4KN7 - chains C and D of the 6 polymer chains in the assembly; structure by X-ray diffraction, 3.69 A resolution.

== Chain C ==
Protein: DNA-directed RNA polymerase subunit beta
Source organism: Escherichia coli
Notes: EC 2.7.7.6
Reference sequence: P0A8V2 (RPOB_ECOLI); residues 1-1342 here = UniProt positions 1-1342
Amino-acid sequence (1342 residues; row label = number of the first residue in the row):
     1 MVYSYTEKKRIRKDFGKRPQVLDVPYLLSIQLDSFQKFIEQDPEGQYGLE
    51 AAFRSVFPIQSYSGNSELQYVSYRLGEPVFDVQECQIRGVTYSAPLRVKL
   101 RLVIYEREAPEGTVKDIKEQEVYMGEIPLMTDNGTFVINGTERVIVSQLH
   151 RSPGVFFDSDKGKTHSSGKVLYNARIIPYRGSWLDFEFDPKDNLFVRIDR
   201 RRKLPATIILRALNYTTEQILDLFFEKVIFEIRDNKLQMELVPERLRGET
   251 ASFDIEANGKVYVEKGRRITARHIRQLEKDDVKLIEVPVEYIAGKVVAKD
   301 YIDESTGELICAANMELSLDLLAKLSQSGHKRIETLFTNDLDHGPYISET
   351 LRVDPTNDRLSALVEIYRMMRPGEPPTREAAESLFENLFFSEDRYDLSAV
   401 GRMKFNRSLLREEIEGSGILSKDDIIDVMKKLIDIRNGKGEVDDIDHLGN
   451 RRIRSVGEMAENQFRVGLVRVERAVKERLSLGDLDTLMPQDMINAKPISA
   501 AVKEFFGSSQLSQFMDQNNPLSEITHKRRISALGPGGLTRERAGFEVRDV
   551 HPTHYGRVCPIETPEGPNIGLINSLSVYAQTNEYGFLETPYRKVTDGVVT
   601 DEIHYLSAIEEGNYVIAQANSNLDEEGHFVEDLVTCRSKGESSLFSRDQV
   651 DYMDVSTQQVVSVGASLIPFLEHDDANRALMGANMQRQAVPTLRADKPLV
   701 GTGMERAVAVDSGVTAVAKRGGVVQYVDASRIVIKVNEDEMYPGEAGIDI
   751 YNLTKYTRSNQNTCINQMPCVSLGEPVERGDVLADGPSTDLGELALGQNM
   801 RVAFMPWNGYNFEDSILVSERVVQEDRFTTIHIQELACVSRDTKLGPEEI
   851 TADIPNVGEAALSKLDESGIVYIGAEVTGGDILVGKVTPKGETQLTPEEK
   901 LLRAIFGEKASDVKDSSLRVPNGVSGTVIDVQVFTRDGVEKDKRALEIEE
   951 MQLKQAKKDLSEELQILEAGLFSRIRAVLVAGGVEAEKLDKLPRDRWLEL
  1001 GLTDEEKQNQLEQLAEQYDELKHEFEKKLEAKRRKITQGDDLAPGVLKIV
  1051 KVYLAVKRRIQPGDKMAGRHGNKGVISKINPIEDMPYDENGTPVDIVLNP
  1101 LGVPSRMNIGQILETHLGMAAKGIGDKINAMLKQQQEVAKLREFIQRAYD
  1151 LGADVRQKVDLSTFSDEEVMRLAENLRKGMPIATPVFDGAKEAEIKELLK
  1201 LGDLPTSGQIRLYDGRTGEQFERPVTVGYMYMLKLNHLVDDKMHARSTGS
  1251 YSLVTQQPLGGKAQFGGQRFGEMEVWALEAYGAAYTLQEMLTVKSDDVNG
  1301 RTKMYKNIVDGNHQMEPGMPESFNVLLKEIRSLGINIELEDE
Not modelled in the structure: 1-7
Small-molecule neighbours: Benzoxazinorifamycin-2c (1RM): R143, S509, Q510, L511, S512, Q513, F514, D516, H526, R529, S531, L533, R540, N568, I572, R687

== Chain D ==
Protein: DNA-directed RNA polymerase subunit beta'
Source organism: Escherichia coli
Notes: EC 2.7.7.6
Reference sequence: P0A8T7 (RPOC_ECOLI); numbering as in UniProt (aligned over 1-1407)
Amino-acid sequence (1407 residues; row label = number of the first residue in the row):
     1 MKDLLKFLKAQTKTEEFDAIKIALASPDMIRSWSFGEVKKPETINYRTFK
    51 PERDGLFCARIFGPVKDYECLCGKYKRLKHRGVICEKCGVEVTQTKVRRE
   101 RMGHIELASPTAHIWFLKSLPSRIGLLLDMPLRDIERVLYFESYVVIEGG
   151 MTNLERQQILTEEQYLDALEEFGDEFDAKMGAEAIQALLKSMDLEQECEQ
   201 LREELNETNSETKRKKLTKRIKLLEAFVQSGNKPEWMILTVLPVLPPDLR
   251 PLVPLDGGRFATSDLNDLYRRVINRNNRLKRLLDLAAPDIIVRNEKRMLQ
   301 EAVDALLDNGRRGRAITGSNKRPLKSLADMIKGKQGRFRQNLLGKRVDYS
   351 GRSVITVGPYLRLHQCGLPKKMALELFKPFIYGKLELRGLATTIKAAKKM
   401 VEREEAVVWDILDEVIREHPVLLNRAPTLHRLGIQAFEPVLIEGKAIQLH
   451 PLVCAAYNADFDGDQMAVHVPLTLEAQLEARALMMSTNNILSPANGEPII
   501 VPSQDVVLGLYYMTRDCVNAKGEGMVLTGPKEAERLYRSGLASLHARVKV
   551 RITEYEKDANGELVAKTSLKDTTVGRAILWMIVPKGLPYSIVNQALGKKA
   601 ISKMLNTCYRILGLKPTVIFADQIMYTGFAYAARSGASVGIDDMVIPEKK
   651 HEIISEAEAEVAEIQEQFQSGLVTAGERYNKVIDIWAAANDRVSKAMMDN
   701 LQTETVINRDGQEEKQVSFNSIYMMADSGARGSAAQIRQLAGMRGLMAKP
   751 DGSIIETPITANFREGLNVLQYFISTHGARKGLADTALKTANSGYLTRRL
   801 VDVAQDLVVTEDDCGTHEGIMMTPVIEGGDVKEPLRDRVLGRVTAEDVLK
   851 PGTADILVPRNTLLHEQWCDLLEENSVDAVKVRSVVSCDTDFGVCAHCYG
   901 RDLARGHIINKGEAIGVIAAQSIGEPGTQLTMRTFHIGGAASRAAAESSI
   951 QVKNKGSIKLSNVKSVVNSSGKLVITSRNTELKLIDEFGRTKESYKVPYG
  1001 AVLAKGDGEQVAGGETVANWDPHTMPVITEVSGFVRFTDMIDGQTITRQT
  1051 DELTGLSSLVVLDSAERTAGGKDLRPALKIVDAQGNDVLIPGTDMPAQYF
  1101 LPGKAIVQLEDGVQISSGDTLARIPQESGGTKDITGGLPRVADLFEARRP
  1151 KEPAILAEISGIVSFGKETKGKRRLVITPVDGSDPYEEMIPKWRQLNVFE
  1201 GERVERGDVISDGPEAPHDILRLRGVHAVTRYIVNEVQDVYRLQGVKIND
  1251 KHIEVIVRQMLRKATIVNAGSSDFLEGEQVEYSRVKIANRELEANGKVGA
  1301 TYSRDLLGITKASLATESFISAASFQETTRVLTEAAVAGKRDELRGLKEN
  1351 VIVGRLIPAGTGYAYHQDRMRRRAAGEAPAAPQVTAEDASASLAELLNAG
  1401 LGGSDNE
Not modelled in the structure: 1-7, 334-343, 934-1132, 1377-1407
Metal / ion sites: Zn2+ site 1: C70, C72, C85, C88; Mg2+: D462, D464; Zn2+ site 2: C814, C888, C898

== Chain C / chain D interface ==
Residue-residue contacts (330):
  F545(C) - K781(D)
  F545(C) - A784(D)  hydrophobic
  F545(C) - D785(D)
  R548(C) - R780(D)  hydrogen bond (backbone-side chain)
  D549(C) - P750(D)
  D549(C) - H777(D)  salt bridge
  D549(C) - R780(D)
  V550(C) - T776(D)
  V550(C) - H777(D)
  V550(C) - R780(D)
  H551(C) - F773(D)
  Y555(C) - F773(D)
  P560(C) - T776(D)  hydrogen bond (backbone-side chain)
  P560(C) - R780(D)  hydrogen bond (backbone-side chain)
  I561(C) - Y772(D)  hydrophobic
  T563(C) - R780(D)
  I569(C) - R780(D)
  I569(C) - L783(D)  hydrophobic
  I569(C) - A784(D)
  G570(C) - R780(D)
  Q618(C) - V769(D)
  Q618(C) - L770(D)  hydrogen bond (side chain-backbone)
  N620(C) - N768(D)
  N620(C) - V769(D)
  R637(C) - V769(D)
  R637(C) - L770(D)
  S642(C) - L770(D)
  V660(C) - V769(D)  hydrophobic
  L671(C) - Y772(D)
  E672(C) - L767(D)
  H673(C) - F763(D)  hydrogen bond (side chain-backbone)
  H673(C) - E765(D)  hydrogen bond (side chain-backbone)
  H673(C) - G766(D)
  D674(C) - F763(D)
  D674(C) - Y772(D)  hydrogen bond (backbone-side chain)
  D675(C) - R744(D)  salt bridge
  D675(C) - F763(D)
  D675(C) - Y772(D)
  A676(C) - Y772(D)  hydrogen bond (backbone-side chain)
  A676(C) - A779(D)  hydrophobic
  N677(C) - A779(D)
  N677(C) - L783(D)
  A679(C) - Y772(D)
  L680(C) - L783(D)  hydrophobic
  F804(C) - S638(D)  hydrogen bond (backbone-side chain)
  M805(C) - A633(D)
  M805(C) - A637(D)
  P806(C) - D505(D)
  P806(C) - A632(D)
  P806(C) - A633(D)
  P806(C) - A637(D)
  W807(C) - A633(D)  hydrophobic
  N808(C) - P359(D)
  N808(C) - F629(D)
  N808(C) - A630(D)
  N808(C) - A633(D)
  G809(C) - V357(D)
  G809(C) - P359(D)
  G809(C) - F629(D)
  Y810(C) - V357(D)
  Y810(C) - P359(D)
  Y810(C) - Y360(D)
  N811(C) - D505(D)
  F812(C) - V357(D)  hydrophobic
  F812(C) - P451(D)
  F812(C) - F461(D)  hydrophobic
  F812(C) - S503(D)
  F812(C) - F629(D)  hydrophobic
  E813(C) - C454(D)
  E813(C) - A459(D)
  E813(C) - D460(D)
  E813(C) - F461(D)  hydrogen bond (backbone-backbone)
  E813(C) - Q504(D)
  E813(C) - R731(D)  salt bridge
  D814(C) - D460(D)
  D814(C) - F461(D)
  D814(C) - D462(D)
  D814(C) - R731(D)  salt bridge
  S815(C) - V357(D)
  S815(C) - F461(D)
  R841(C) - D256(D)  salt bridge
  R841(C) - G257(D)
  K844(C) - R47(D)
  K844(C) - F49(D)
  Q894(C) - R77(D)
  N922(C) - K371(D)
  Q1061(C) - K445(D)
  P1062(C) - A446(D)
  G1063(C) - V354(D)
  G1063(C) - A446(D)
  K1065(C) - D462(D)  hydrogen bond (side chain-backbone)
  K1073(C) - D462(D)
  G1074(C) - F461(D)
  V1075(C) - I355(D)
  V1075(C) - T356(D)
  V1075(C) - F461(D)  hydrogen bond (backbone-backbone)
  V1075(C) - D462(D)
  V1075(C) - G463(D)
  I1076(C) - T356(D)
  S1077(C) - T356(D)
  S1077(C) - V357(D)
  N1099(C) - D505(D)  hydrogen bond
  P1100(C) - A637(D)
  P1100(C) - V639(D)  hydrophobic
  P1100(C) - M725(D)  hydrophobic
  L1101(C) - Q504(D)
  L1101(C) - D505(D)
  L1101(C) - L508(D)  hydrophobic
  L1101(C) - M725(D)  hydrophobic
  L1101(C) - A730(D)  hydrophobic
  L1101(C) - R731(D)
  V1103(C) - V639(D)  hydrophobic
  P1104(C) - I722(D)  hydrophobic
  P1104(C) - M725(D)  hydrophobic
  P1104(C) - Q736(D)
  S1105(C) - R731(D)
  S1105(C) - Q736(D)  hydrogen bond (backbone-side chain)
  R1106(C) - R731(D)
  M1107(C) - Q739(D)
  M1107(C) - L740(D)  hydrophobic
  M1107(C) - F763(D)  hydrophobic
  I1109(C) - M644(D)  hydrophobic
  I1109(C) - F763(D)
  I1112(C) - V639(D)
  I1112(C) - I641(D)
  L1113(C) - I641(D)  hydrophobic
  H1116(C) - G640(D)
  H1116(C) - I641(D)  hydrogen bond (side chain-backbone)
  F1187(C) - L767(D)
  F1187(C) - Y772(D)  hydrophobic
  E1192(C) - I641(D)
  E1192(C) - R764(D)  salt bridge
  K1196(C) - D642(D)  salt bridge
  S1207(C) - D642(D)
  Q1209(C) - G640(D)
  Q1209(C) - D643(D)
  T1217(C) - R634(D)
  E1219(C) - R634(D)  salt bridge
  F1221(C) - A633(D)
  F1221(C) - R634(D)
  E1222(C) - Y512(D)
  E1222(C) - R634(D)  hydrogen bond (backbone-backbone)
  E1222(C) - S635(D)
  R1223(C) - Y512(D)
  R1223(C) - S635(D)  hydrogen bond (backbone-backbone)
  R1223(C) - G636(D)
  R1223(C) - A637(D)
  R1223(C) - F719(D)  hydrogen bond (side chain-backbone)
  R1223(C) - S721(D)  hydrogen bond
  R1223(C) - M724(D)  hydrogen bond
  V1225(C) - G636(D)
  V1225(C) - S638(D)
  T1226(C) - S638(D)  hydrogen bond (backbone-side chain)
  T1226(C) - V639(D)
  T1226(C) - G640(D)  hydrogen bond (side chain-backbone)
  V1239(C) - K445(D)
  D1240(C) - K445(D)
  K1242(C) - S353(D)  hydrogen bond (backbone-side chain)
  K1242(C) - V354(D)
  K1242(C) - Q465(D)
  M1243(C) - R352(D)
  M1243(C) - M372(D)  hydrophobic
  M1243(C) - K445(D)  hydrogen bond
  H1244(C) - G351(D)
  H1244(C) - R352(D)  hydrogen bond (backbone-backbone)
  H1244(C) - M372(D)
  A1245(C) - S350(D)
  A1245(C) - M372(D)
  A1245(C) - L376(D)  hydrophobic
  R1246(C) - D348(D)  salt bridge
  R1246(C) - Y349(D)  hydrogen bond (backbone-backbone)
  R1246(C) - S350(D)  hydrogen bond (backbone-backbone)
  S1247(C) - D348(D)
  S1247(C) - Y349(D)  hydrogen bond (backbone-backbone)
  S1247(C) - E375(D)
  S1247(C) - K378(D)
  T1248(C) - D348(D)
  Y1251(C) - D348(D)  hydrogen bond
  L1253(C) - R99(D)  hydrogen bond (backbone-side chain)
  L1253(C) - P251(D)  hydrophobic
  L1253(C) - V253(D)  hydrophobic
  V1254(C) - R99(D)  hydrogen bond (backbone-side chain)
  P1258(C) - R346(D)
  P1258(C) - V347(D)
  P1258(C) - D348(D)
  G1266(C) - R346(D)
  G1267(C) - R346(D)
  G1267(C) - V347(D)
  Q1268(C) - R346(D)
  Q1268(C) - V347(D)  hydrogen bond (backbone-backbone)
  Q1268(C) - S350(D)
  Q1268(C) - G351(D)
  Q1268(C) - R352(D)  hydrogen bond
  Q1268(C) - A467(D)
  R1269(C) - G344(D)
  R1269(C) - R346(D)
  F1270(C) - G344(D)
  F1270(C) - K345(D)  hydrogen bond (backbone-backbone)
  F1270(C) - H469(D)
  G1271(C) - G344(D)
  E1272(C) - K1348(D)  salt bridge
  M1273(C) - T428(D)
  E1274(C) - N424(D)  hydrogen bond
  E1274(C) - T428(D)  hydrogen bond
  E1274(C) - I434(D)
  W1276(C) - V801(D)  hydrophobic
  W1276(C) - Q805(D)
  W1276(C) - Q921(D)
  W1276(C) - K1348(D)
  A1277(C) - R431(D)
  A1277(C) - I434(D)  hydrophobic
  A1277(C) - Q921(D)  hydrogen bond (backbone-side chain)
  L1278(C) - M484(D)  hydrophobic
  E1279(C) - Q805(D)  hydrogen bond
  E1279(C) - A914(D)
  E1279(C) - V917(D)
  E1279(C) - L1347(D)
  E1279(C) - V1351(D)
  A1280(C) - R431(D)
  A1280(C) - A914(D)
  A1280(C) - V917(D)  hydrophobic
  A1280(C) - Q921(D)
  Y1281(C) - R431(D)  hydrogen bond (side chain-backbone)
  Y1281(C) - L432(D)
  Y1281(C) - I434(D)  hydrogen bond (side chain-backbone)
  Y1281(C) - Q435(D)
  Y1281(C) - L483(D)
  Y1281(C) - M484(D)  hydrophobic
  Y1281(C) - N489(D)
  G1282(C) - L483(D)
  G1282(C) - G1360(D)
  G1282(C) - T1361(D)  hydrogen bond (backbone-side chain)
  A1283(C) - E479(D)
  A1284(C) - E479(D)  hydrogen bond (backbone-side chain)
  A1284(C) - I1357(D)
  A1284(C) - T1361(D)
  A1284(C) - G1362(D)
  Y1285(C) - E475(D)
  Y1285(C) - E479(D)  hydrogen bond (backbone-side chain)
  Y1285(C) - L1356(D)  hydrophobic
  Y1285(C) - T1361(D)
  T1286(C) - A476(D)
  T1286(C) - E479(D)  hydrogen bond
  L1287(C) - I1357(D)  hydrophobic
  Q1288(C) - G1354(D)  hydrogen bond (side chain-backbone)
  Q1288(C) - R1355(D)
  Q1288(C) - L1356(D)
  E1289(C) - P471(D)
  E1289(C) - L472(D)  hydrogen bond (side chain-backbone)
  E1289(C) - T473(D)  hydrogen bond
  E1289(C) - A476(D)
  M1290(C) - V347(D)
  M1290(C) - H469(D)  hydrogen bond
  L1291(C) - K345(D)  hydrogen bond (backbone-side chain)
  L1291(C) - V1351(D)
  T1292(C) - G1354(D)
  K1294(C) - V347(D)
  K1294(C) - D348(D)  hydrogen bond (backbone-backbone)
  K1294(C) - Y349(D)
  K1294(C) - H469(D)
  K1294(C) - V470(D)  hydrogen bond (side chain-backbone)
  S1295(C) - R346(D)  hydrogen bond (side chain-backbone)
  S1295(C) - V347(D)
  D1296(C) - K345(D)  salt bridge
  M1304(C) - L472(D)  hydrophobic
  Y1305(C) - Y349(D)
  Y1305(C) - P379(D)  hydrophobic
  Y1305(C) - Y382(D)
  I1308(C) - Y349(D)
  I1308(C) - P379(D)  hydrophobic
  I1308(C) - F380(D)  hydrophobic
  V1309(C) - P379(D)
  V1309(C) - G383(D)
  H1313(C) - F380(D)
  H1313(C) - L472(D)
  H1313(C) - L474(D)
  H1313(C) - Q477(D)  hydrogen bond
  Q1314(C) - T473(D)
  M1315(C) - T473(D)
  P1320(C) - V1353(D)
  E1321(C) - R99(D)  salt bridge
  S1322(C) - K345(D)  hydrogen bond
  F1323(C) - I1352(D)
  F1323(C) - V1353(D)  hydrophobic
  L1326(C) - I331(D)  hydrophobic
  K1328(C) - E100(D)
  K1328(C) - M102(D)
  K1328(C) - L245(D)
  K1328(C) - L249(D)
  E1329(C) - M330(D)
  E1329(C) - I331(D)
  I1330(C) - L1332(D)  hydrophobic
  R1331(C) - W33(D)
  R1331(C) - P243(D)
  S1332(C) - P243(D)
  S1332(C) - L245(D)
  S1332(C) - Y269(D)  hydrogen bond
  S1332(C) - L327(D)
  L1333(C) - W115(D)  hydrophobic
  L1333(C) - P243(D)
  L1333(C) - L307(D)  hydrophobic
  L1333(C) - L327(D)  hydrophobic
  G1334(C) - A25(D)  hydrogen bond (backbone-backbone)
  G1334(C) - H113(D)  hydrogen bond (backbone-side chain)
  I1335(C) - I22(D)  hydrophobic
  I1335(C) - A23(D)
  I1335(C) - L1332(D)
  I1335(C) - A1336(D)  hydrophobic
  N1336(C) - K21(D)
  N1336(C) - I22(D)
  N1336(C) - A23(D)  hydrogen bond (backbone-backbone)
  N1336(C) - L24(D)
  N1336(C) - A25(D)
  N1336(C) - W33(D)
  I1337(C) - K21(D)
  I1337(C) - I22(D)  hydrophobic
  E1338(C) - I20(D)
  E1338(C) - K21(D)  hydrogen bond (backbone-backbone)
  E1338(C) - M29(D)
  L1339(C) - A19(D)
  E1340(C) - F17(D)
  E1340(C) - D18(D)
  E1340(C) - A19(D)  hydrogen bond (backbone-backbone)
  E1340(C) - K21(D)
  E1340(C) - R1341(D)  salt bridge
  D1341(C) - F17(D)
  D1341(C) - D18(D)  hydrogen bond (backbone-backbone)
  E1342(C) - E16(D)
  E1342(C) - D18(D)
  E1342(C) - G1376(D)
Other interface residues (no listed pair), chain C (159 interface residues in all): P552, H554, C559, G566, N573, E641, T896, G923, G1102, G1249, T1255, Q1256, Q1257, F1265, G1318, V1325
Other interface residues (no listed pair), chain D (180 interface residues in all): Q11, T48, K96, L239, L242, V244, P246, D248, P369, I394, L422, R425, A426, H430, Y537, S543, I755, S775, A787, E913, A1359, R1373

== In short ==
159 residues of chain C and 180 residues of chain D are in contact, with 61 hydrogen bonds and 13 salt
bridges. Polar contacts include D549(C)-H777(D), D675(C)-R744(D) and E813(C)-R731(D). Ligands of chain C:
Benzoxazinorifamycin-2c. C70(D), C72(D), C85(D) and C88(D) coordinate Zn2+ site 1.
Here chain C is DNA-directed RNA polymerase subunit beta and chain D is DNA-directed RNA polymerase subunit
beta', both from Escherichia coli. Entry 4KN7 (X-ray crystal structure of the Escherichia coli RNA polymerase
in complex with Benzoxazinorifamycin-2c) was determined by X-ray diffraction together with 4KMU and 4KN4 from
the same study.
